9BH6 - chains A and B of the 4 polymer chains in the assembly; structure by electron microscopy, 3.30 A resolution.

[Chain A (and B)]
Protein: DNA polymerase theta
Organism: Homo sapiens
Notes: EC 3.6.4.12, 2.7.7.7, 2.7.7.49; chain B of this document is another copy of the same molecule, construct and numbering; everything in this record applies to it too
UniProtKB: O75417 (DPOLQ_HUMAN); residue numbers follow UniProt; this construct covers 2-894
Chain sequence (893 residues; each row starts with the number of its first residue):
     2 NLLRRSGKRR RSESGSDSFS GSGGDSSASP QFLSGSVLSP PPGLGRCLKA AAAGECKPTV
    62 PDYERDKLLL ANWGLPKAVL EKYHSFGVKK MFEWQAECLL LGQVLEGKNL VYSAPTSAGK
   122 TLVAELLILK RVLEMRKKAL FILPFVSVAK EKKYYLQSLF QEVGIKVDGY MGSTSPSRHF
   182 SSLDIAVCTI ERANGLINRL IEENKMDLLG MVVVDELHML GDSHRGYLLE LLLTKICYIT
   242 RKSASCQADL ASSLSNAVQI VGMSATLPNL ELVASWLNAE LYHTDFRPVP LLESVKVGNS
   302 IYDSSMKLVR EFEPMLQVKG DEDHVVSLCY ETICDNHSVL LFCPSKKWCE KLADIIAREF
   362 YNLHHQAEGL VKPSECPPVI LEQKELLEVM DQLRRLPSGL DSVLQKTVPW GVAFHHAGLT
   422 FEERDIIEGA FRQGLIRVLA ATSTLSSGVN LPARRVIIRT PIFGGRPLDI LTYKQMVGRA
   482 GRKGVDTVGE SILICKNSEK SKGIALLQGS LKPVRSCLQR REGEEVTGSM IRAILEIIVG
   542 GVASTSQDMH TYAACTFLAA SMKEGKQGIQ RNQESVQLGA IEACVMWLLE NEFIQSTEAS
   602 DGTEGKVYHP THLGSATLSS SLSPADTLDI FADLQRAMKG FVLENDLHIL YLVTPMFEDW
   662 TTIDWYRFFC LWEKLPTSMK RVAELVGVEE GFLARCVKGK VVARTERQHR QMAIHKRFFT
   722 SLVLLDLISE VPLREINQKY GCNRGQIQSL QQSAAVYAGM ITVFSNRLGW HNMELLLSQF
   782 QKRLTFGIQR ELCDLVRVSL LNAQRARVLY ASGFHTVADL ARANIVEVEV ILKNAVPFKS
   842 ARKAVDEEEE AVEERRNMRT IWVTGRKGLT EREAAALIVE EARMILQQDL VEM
Unresolved in the structure: 2-66, 248-255, 369-376, 565-576, 601-605, 839-857, 893-894
Curated features (UniProtKB/Swiss-Prot):
  - motif: Asp-216 to His-219 (DEAH box)
  - binding site (ATP): Gln-96, Ala-115 to Thr-122
  - mutagenesis: Lys-121 (K121M: Abolished ATPase activity)

[How chain A and chain B interact]
Pairs across the interface (34):
  Met-639(A) with Val-643(B); Leu-644(B), hydrogen bond (backbone-backbone); Glu-645(B), hydrogen bond (backbone-backbone)
  Lys-640(A) with Val-643(B); Arg-682(B)
  Gly-641(A) with Phe-642(B)
  Phe-642(A) with Gly-641(B); Phe-642(B), hydrogen bond (backbone-backbone); Leu-644(B), hydrophobic
  Val-643(A) with Met-639(B); Lys-640(B)
  Leu-644(A) with Met-639(B), hydrogen bond (backbone-backbone); Phe-642(B), hydrophobic; Asn-773(B), hydrogen bond (backbone-side chain); Met-774(B), hydrophobic; Leu-777(B), hydrophobic
  Glu-645(A) with Met-639(B), hydrogen bond (backbone-backbone)
  Asp-647(A) with Asn-773(B), hydrogen bond
  Ile-650(A) with Asn-773(B)
  Arg-682(A) with Lys-640(B)
  His-772(A) with Arg-791(B)
  Asn-773(A) with Leu-644(B), hydrogen bond (side chain-backbone); Asp-647(B), hydrogen bond; Ile-650(B); Arg-791(B), hydrogen bond
  Met-774(A) with Leu-644(B), hydrophobic
  Leu-776(A) with Leu-776(B); Leu-777(B), hydrophobic
  Leu-777(A) with Leu-644(B), hydrophobic; Asn-773(B); Leu-777(B), hydrophobic
  Arg-791(A) with His-772(B); Asn-773(B), hydrogen bond
  Leu-891(A) with Leu-891(B)
Interface residues without a listed pair, chain A (18 interface residues in all): Asn-646
Interface residues without a listed pair, chain B (18 interface residues in all): Asn-646

[In short]
The chain A/chain B interface involves 18 residues from each chain; the contacts include 11 hydrogen bonds.
Polar pairs include Leu-644(A)/Asn-773(B), Asp-647(A)/Asn-773(B) and Asn-773(A)/Arg-791(B). UniProt lists 9
ATP-binding residues and one mutagenesis site on chain A.
Both chains are DNA polymerase theta (Homo sapiens). Entry 9BH6 (Human DNA polymerase theta helicase domain
tetramer in the apo form) was determined by electron microscopy (same publication as 9BH7, 9BH8, 9BH9 and
9BHA).
